Entry 5AXS (X-ray diffraction, 1.67 A resolution); this record covers chain A.

# Chain A
Name: Ferritin light chain
Source organism: Equus caballus
UniProtKB: P02791 (FRIL_HORSE); residues 1-174 here correspond to UniProt positions 2-175 (UniProt number = residue number + 1)
Sequence (174 residues; each row starts with the number of its first residue):
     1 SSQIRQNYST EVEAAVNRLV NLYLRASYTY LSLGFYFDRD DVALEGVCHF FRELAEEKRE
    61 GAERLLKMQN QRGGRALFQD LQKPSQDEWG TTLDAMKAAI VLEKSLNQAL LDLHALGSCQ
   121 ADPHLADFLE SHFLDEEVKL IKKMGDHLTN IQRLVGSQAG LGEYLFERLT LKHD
Covalently attached groups: compound 4LF linked to C119
Differences from the reference sequence: engineered mutation C119 (Ala120 in P02791), A126 (Cys127 in P02791)
Metal / ion sites: Cd2+ site 1: D80, Q82; Cd2+ site 2 near D127 (its only coordinating residue here); Cd2+ site 3 near E130 (its only coordinating residue here)
Residues lining bound ligands: 4LF (N-[2-[2,5-bis(oxidanylidene)pyrrol-1-yl]ethyl]-2,3-bis(oxidanyl)benzamide): H114, A115, S118, A121, D122, P123, A126
Swiss-Prot annotation at these positions:
  - region: E53 to E60 (Catalytic site for iron oxidation)
  - binding site (Fe cation): E53, E56, E57, E60, E63
  - modified residue: S1 (N-acetylserine)

# Overview
Compound 4LF is covalently linked to C119. D80 and Q82 coordinate Cd2+ site 1. UniProt lists 5 Fe
cation-binding residues.
Chain A is Ferritin light chain (Equus caballus); the structure, Crystal structure of CdCat-Fn, was determined
by X-ray diffraction, deposited together with 5CZU.
